PDB entry 7JG8 | electron microscopy, 3.30 A resolution | chains C and E of the 20 polymer chains in the assembly

Chain C:
Protein: ATP synthase subunit alpha
From: Mycolicibacterium smegmatis
Notes: EC 7.1.2.2
UniProt: A0A0D6IV93 (A0A0D6IV93_MYCSM); numbering as in UniProt (aligned over 1-548)
Chain sequence (548 residues; numbered 1 to 548; the number before each row is that of its first residue):
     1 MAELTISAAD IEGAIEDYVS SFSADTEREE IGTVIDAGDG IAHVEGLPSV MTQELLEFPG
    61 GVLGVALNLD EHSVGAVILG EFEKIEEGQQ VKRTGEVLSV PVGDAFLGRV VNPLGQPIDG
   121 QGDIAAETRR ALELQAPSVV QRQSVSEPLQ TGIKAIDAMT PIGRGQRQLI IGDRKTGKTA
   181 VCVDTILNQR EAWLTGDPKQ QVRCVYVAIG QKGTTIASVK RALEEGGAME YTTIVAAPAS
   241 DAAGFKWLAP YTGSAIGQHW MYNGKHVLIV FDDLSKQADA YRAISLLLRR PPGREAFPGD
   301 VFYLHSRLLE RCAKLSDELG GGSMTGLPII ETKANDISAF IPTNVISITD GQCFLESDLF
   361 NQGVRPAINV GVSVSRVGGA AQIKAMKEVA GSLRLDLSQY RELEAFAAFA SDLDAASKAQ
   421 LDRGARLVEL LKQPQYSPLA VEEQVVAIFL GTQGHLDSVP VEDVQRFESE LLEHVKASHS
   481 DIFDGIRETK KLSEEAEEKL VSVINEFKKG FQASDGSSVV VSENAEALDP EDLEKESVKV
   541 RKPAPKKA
Not modelled in the structure: 1-8, 23-28, 521-548

Chain E:
Protein: ATP synthase subunit beta
From: Mycolicibacterium smegmatis
Notes: EC 7.1.2.2
UniProt: A0A0D6IU77 (A0A0D6IU77_MYCSM); residue numbers follow UniProt; this construct covers 1-475
Chain sequence (475 residues; row label = number of the first residue in the row):
     1 MTATAEKTAG RVVRITGPVV DVEFPRGSVP ELFNALHAEI TFGALAKTLT LEVAQHLGDS
    61 LVRCISMQPT DGLVRGVEVT DTGASISVPV GDGVKGHVFN ALGDCLDDPG YGKDFEHWSI
   121 HRKPPAFSDL EPRTEMLETG LKVVDLLTPY VRGGKIALFG GAGVGKTVLI QEMINRIARN
   181 FGGTSVFAGV GERTREGNDL WVELADANVL KDTALVFGQM DEPPGTRMRV ALSALTMAEF
   241 FRDEQGQDVL LFIDNIFRFT QAGSEVSTLL GRMPSAVGYQ PTLADEMGEL QERITSTRGR
   301 SITSMQAVYV PADDYTDPAP ATTFAHLDAT TELSRAVFSK GIFPAVDPLA SSSTILDPAI
   361 VGDEHYRVAQ EVIRILQRYK DLQDIIAILG IDELSEEDKQ LVNRARRIER FLSQNMMAAE
   421 QFTGQPGSTV PLKETIEAFD KLTKGEFDHL PEQAFFLIGG LDDLAKKAES LGAKL
Not modelled in the structure: 1-7, 472-475

Chain C / chain E interface:
Contacting residue pairs (7):
  Ile35(C) with Gly58(E)
  Asp36(C) with His56(E)
  Ala37(C) with Gln55(E); His56(E), hydrogen bond (backbone-backbone)
  Ser218(C) with Pro132(E)
  Ala239(C) with Gly288(E)
  Ala283(C) with Pro281(E)
Other interface residues (no listed pair), chain C (11 interface residues in all): Ile118, Ala217, Ser240, Leu286, Glu295
Other interface residues (no listed pair), chain E (13 interface residues in all): Asp59, Ser128, Met273, Ala276, Ala284, Asp285, Glu289

In short:
Chain C and chain E form an interface of 11 and 13 residues respectively; the contacts include 1 hydrogen
bond. The hydrogen-bonded pair Ala37(C)-His56(E) is a backbone contact.
Chain C is ATP synthase subunit alpha and chain E is ATP synthase subunit beta, both from Mycolicibacterium
smegmatis; the structure, Cryo-EM structure of bedaquiline-saturated Mycobacterium smegmatis ATP synthase
rotational state 1 (backbone model), was determined by electron microscopy together with 7JG5, 7JG6, 7JG7,
7JG9, 7JGA, 7JGB and 7JGC from the same study.
